Entry 7AE0 (electron microscopy, 2.40 A resolution); this record covers chains 3a and 4a of the 36 polymer chains in the assembly.

# Chain 3a (and 4a)
Name: Phage tail protein
Organism: Algoriphagus machipongonensis
Notes: chain 4a of this document is another copy of the same molecule, construct and numbering; everything in this record applies to it too
UniProt: A3HTC1 (A3HTC1_9BACT); numbering as in UniProt (aligned over 1-142)
Sequence (142 residues; row label = number of the first residue in the row):
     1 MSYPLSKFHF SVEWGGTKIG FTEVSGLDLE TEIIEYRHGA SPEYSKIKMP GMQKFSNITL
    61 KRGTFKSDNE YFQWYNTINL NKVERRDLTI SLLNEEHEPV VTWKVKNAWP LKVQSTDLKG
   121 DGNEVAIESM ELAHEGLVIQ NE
Not modelled in the structure: 1

# Interface between chain 3a and chain 4a
Residue-residue contacts (5; chain 3a residue first):
  S2(3a) - I47(4a)
  Y3(3a) - I47(4a)  hydrophobic
  Y3(3a) - K48(4a)
  P4(3a) - M49(4a)
  F8(3a) - M52(4a)  hydrophobic
Also at the interface, not in a pair above, chain 4a (6 interface residues in all): Y36, G51

# Summary
The interface between chain 3a and chain 4a involves 4 residues on one side and 6 on the other.
Both chains are Phage tail protein (Algoriphagus machipongonensis). Entry 7AE0 (Cryo-EM structure of an
extracellular contractile injection system in marine bacterium Algoriphagus machipongonensis, the sheath-tube
module ...) was determined by electron microscopy (same publication as 7AEF, 7ADZ and 7AEB).
